9H9J - chains A and R of the 15 polymer chains in the assembly; structure by electron microscopy, 3.20 A resolution.

[Chain A]
Molecule: 16S RNA
From: Escherichia coli
Sequence (1541 nucleotides; each row starts with the number of its first residue; note: 1 number in that range is skipped by the numbering (no residue carries it; nothing is unmodelled there)):
     1 AAAUUGAAGA GUUUGAUCAU GGCUCAGAUU GAACGCUGGC GGCAGGCCUA ACACAUGCAA
    61 GUCGAACGGU AACAGGAAGA AGCUUGCUUC UUUGCUGACG AGUGGCGGAC GGGUGAGUAA
   121 UGUCUGGGAA ACUGCCUGAU GGAGGGGGAU AACUACUGGA AACGGUAGCU AAUACCGCAU
   181 AACGUCGCAA GACCAAAGAG GGGGACCUUC GGGCCUCUUG CCAUCGGAUG UGCCCAGAUG
   241 GGAUUAGCUA GUAGGUGGGG UAACGGCUCA CCUAGGCGAC GAUCCCUAGC UGGUCUGAGA
   301 GGAUGACCAG CCACACUGGA ACUGAGACAC GGUCCAGACU CCUACGGGAG GCAGCAGUGG
   361 GGAAUAUUGC ACAAUGGGCG CAAGCCUGAU GCAGCCAUGC CGCGUGUAUG AAGAAGGCCU
   421 UCGGGUUGUA AAGUACUUUC AGCGGGGAGG AAGGGAGUAA AGUUAAUACC UUUGCUCAUU
   481 GACGUUACCC GCAGAAGAAG CACCGGCUAA CUCCGUGCCA GCAGCCXCGG UAAUACGGAG
   541 GGUGCAAGCG UUAAUCGGAA UUACUGGGCG UAAAGCGCAC GCAGGCGGUU UGUUAAGUCA
   601 GAUGUGAAAU CCCCGGGCUC AACCUGGGAA CUGCAUCUGA UACUGGCAAG CUUGAGUCUC
   661 GUAGAGGGGG GUAGAAUUCC AGGUGUAGCG GUGAAAUGCG UAGAGAUCUG GAGGAAUACC
   721 GGUGGCGAAG GCGGCCCCCU GGACGAAGAC UGACGCUCAG GUGCGAAAGC GUGGGGAGCA
   781 AACAGGAUUA GAUACCCUGG UAGUCCACGC CGUAAACGAU GUCGACUUGG AGGUUGUGCC
   841 CUUGAGGCGU GGCUUCCGGA GCUAACGCGU UAAGUCGACC GCCUGGGGAG UACGGCCGCA
   901 AGGUUAAAAC UCAAAUGAAU UGACGGGGGC
   932 CCGCACAAGC GGUGGAGCAU GUGGUUUAAU UCGAUGXAAC GCGAAGAACC UUACCUGGUC
   992 UUGACAUCCA CGGAAGUUUU CAGAGAUGAG AAUGUGCCUU CGGGAACCGU GAGACAGGUG
  1052 CUGCAUGGCU GUCGUCAGCU CGUGUUGUGA AAUGUUGGGU UAAGUCCCGC AACGAGCGCA
  1112 ACCCUUAUCC UUUGUUGCCA GCGGUCCGGC CGGGAACUCA AAGGAGACUG CCAGUGAUAA
  1172 ACUGGAGGAA GGUGGGGAUG ACGUCAAGUC AUCAUGGCCC UUACGACCAG GGCUACACAC
  1232 GUGCUACAAU GGCGCAUACA AAGAGAAGCG ACCUCGCGAG AGCAAGCGGA CCUCAUAAAG
  1292 UGCGUCGUAG UCCGGAUUGG AGUCUGCAAC UCGACUCCAU GAAGUCGGAA UCGCUAGUAA
  1352 UCGUGGAUCA GAAUGCCACG GUGAAUACGU UCCCGGCCUU GUACACACCG CCCGUXACAC
  1412 CAUGGGAGUG GGUUGCAAAA GAAGUAGGUA GCUUAACCUU CGGGAGGGCG CUUACCACUU
  1472 UGUGAUUCAU GACUGGGGUG AAGUCGUAAC AAGGUAACCG UAGGGGAACC UGCGGUUGGA
  1532 UCACCUCCUU A
Unresolved in the structure: 932-1386, 1535-1542
Modified / non-standard residues: PSU (pseudouridine-5'-monophosphate) at position 516, G7M (N7-methyl-guanosine-5'-monophosphate) at position 527, 2MG (2N-methylguanosine-5'-monophosphate) at position 967, 5MC (5-methylcytidine-5'-monophosphate) at position 968, 2MG (2N-methylguanosine-5'-monophosphate) at position 1208, 4OC (4n,o2'-methylcytidine-5'-monophosphate) at position 1402, 5MC (5-methylcytidine-5'-monophosphate) at position 1407, UR3 (3-methyluridine-5'-monophoshate) at position 1498, 2MG (2N-methylguanosine-5'-monophosphate) at position 1516, MA6 (6N-dimethyladenosine-5'-monophoshate) at position 1518, MA6 (6N-dimethyladenosine-5'-monophoshate) at position 1519
Ion coordination: Mg2+ site 1 near G21 (its only coordinating residue here); Mg2+ site 2 near C48 (its only coordinating residue here); Mg2+ site 3 near A53 (its only coordinating residue here); Mg2+ site 4: A59, U387; Mg2+ site 5 near G100 (its only coordinating residue here); Mg2+ site 6: A109, G331; Mg2+ site 7: A116, G117, G289; K+: G145, A197; Mg2+ site 8: A174, C175; Mg2+ site 9: U180, A195; Mg2+ site 10: A298, G299; Mg2+ site 11: G299, G558; 23 more Mg2+ sites not listed
Ligand contacts: A1IC4 ((2S,3S)-2-[[(2S)-2-[[(2S,4S)-5-aminocarbonyloxy-4-oxidanyl-2-[[(2S,3R)-3-oxidanylpiperidin-2-yl]carbonylamino]pentanoyl]amino]-3-(1H-imidazol-4-yl)propanoyl]amino]-3-(2-chloranyl-1H-imidazol-4-yl)-3-oxidanyl-propanoic acid): U692, G693, U788, U789, G791, A792, A794, C795, C796, U1506
Reported in the primary citation:
  - binding site for A1IC4: G693

[Chain R]
Molecule: Small ribosomal subunit protein bS18
From: Escherichia coli
Reference sequence: P0A7T7 (RS18_ECOLI); residues 1-75 here = UniProt positions 1-75
Sequence (75 residues; row label = number of the first residue in the row):
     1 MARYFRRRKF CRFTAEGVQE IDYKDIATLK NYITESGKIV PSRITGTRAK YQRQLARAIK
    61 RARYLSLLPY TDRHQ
Unresolved in the structure: 1-18, 75
Curated features (UniProtKB/Swiss-Prot):
  - modified residue: Ala2 (N-acetylalanine)

[Chain A / chain R interface]
Pairs across the interface (27; chain A residue first):
  A663(A) - Arg53(R)  phosphate contact
  G664(A) - Arg53(R)  salt bridge to the phosphate
  U672(A) - Tyr64(R)  hydrogen bond to the sugar
  A673(A) - Tyr64(R)  sugar contact
  A673(A) - Tyr70(R)  hydrogen bond to the sugar
  G674(A) - Tyr70(R)  sugar contact
  A718(A) - Gly37(R)  base contact
  A718(A) - Lys38(R)  base contact
  A718(A) - Arg63(R)  hydrogen bond to the base
  A718(A) - Tyr70(R)  base contact
  C719(A) - Lys38(R)  base contact
  C719(A) - Ile39(R)  hydrogen bond to the sugar
  C719(A) - Arg63(R)  base contact
  C720(A) - Ile39(R)  base contact
  C720(A) - Pro41(R)  phosphate contact
  C720(A) - Gln52(R)  hydrogen bond to the sugar
  C720(A) - Ala56(R)  base contact
  C720(A) - Lys60(R)  hydrogen bond to the base
  G721(A) - Pro41(R)  phosphate contact
  G721(A) - Ser42(R)  hydrogen bond to the phosphate
  G734(A) - Lys60(R)  sugar contact
  C736(A) - Arg61(R)  salt bridge to the phosphate
  U835(A) - Lys50(R)  phosphate contact
  U835(A) - Arg53(R)  salt bridge to the phosphate
  G836(A) - Lys50(R)  salt bridge to the phosphate
  A845(A) - Arg48(R)  salt bridge to the phosphate
  G846(A) - Arg48(R)  salt bridge to the phosphate
Interface residues without a listed pair, chain A (16 interface residues in all): C735
Interface residues without a listed pair, chain R (18 interface residues in all): Val40, Ala49, Arg57

[Summary]
16 residues of chain A and 18 residues of chain R are in contact, with 7 hydrogen bonds and 6 salt bridges.
Polar contacts include A718(A)-Arg63(R), C720(A)-Lys60(R) and U672(A)-Tyr64(R). Ligands of chain A: compound
A1IC4. A59(A) and U387(A) form the Mg2+ site 4. The paper reports a binding site for A1IC4 at G693(A).
Here chain A is 16S RNA and chain R is Small ribosomal subunit protein bS18, both from Escherichia coli. Entry
9H9J (Complex 2 (BODY) 30S-IF1-IF3-tRNA-GE81112) was determined by electron microscopy (same publication as
9H8G, 9H9H, 9H9I, 9H9K, 9H9L, 9H9M and 9H9N).
